Entry 3KYD (X-ray diffraction, 2.61 A resolution); this record covers chains A and D of the 3 polymer chains in the assembly.

# Chain A
Name: SUMO-activating enzyme subunit 1
Source organism: Homo sapiens
UniProtKB: Q9UBE0 (SAE1_HUMAN); numbering as in UniProt (aligned over 1-346)
Amino-acid sequence (346 residues; numbered 1 to 346; the number before each row is that of its first residue):
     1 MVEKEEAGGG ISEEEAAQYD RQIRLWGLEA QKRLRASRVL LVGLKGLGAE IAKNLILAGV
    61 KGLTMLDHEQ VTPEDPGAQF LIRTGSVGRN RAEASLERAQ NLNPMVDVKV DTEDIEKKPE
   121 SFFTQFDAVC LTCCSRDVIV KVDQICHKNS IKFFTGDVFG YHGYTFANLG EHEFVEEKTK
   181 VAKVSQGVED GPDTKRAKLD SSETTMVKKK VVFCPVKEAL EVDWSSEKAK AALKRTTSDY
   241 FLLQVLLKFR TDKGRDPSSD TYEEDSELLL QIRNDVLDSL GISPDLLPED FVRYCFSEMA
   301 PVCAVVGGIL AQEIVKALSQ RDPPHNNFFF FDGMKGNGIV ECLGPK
Unresolved in the structure: 1-24, 184-203, 346
UniProt features mapped onto this chain:
  - modified residue: Met1 (N-acetylmethionine), Val2 (N-acetylvaline), Ser12 (Phosphoserine), Lys198 (N6-acetyllysine)
  - mutagenesis: Arg21 (R21A: Abolishes ATP-dependent activation of SUMO proteins), Arg24 to Trp26 (Abolishes ATP-dependent activation of SUMO proteins)

# Chain D
Name: Small ubiquitin-related modifier 1
Source organism: Homo sapiens
UniProtKB: P63165 (SUMO1_HUMAN); residue numbers follow UniProt; this construct covers 1-96
Amino-acid sequence (115 residues; each row starts with the number of its first residue; numbers below 1 keep their minus sign (Met-18 is residue -18)):
   -18 MGSSHHHHHH SSGLVPRSHM SDQEAKPSTE DLGDKKEGEY IKLKVIGQDS SEIHFKVKMT
    42 THLKKLKESY CQRQGVPMNS LRFLFEGQRI ADNHTPKELG MEEEDVIEVY QEQCG
Unresolved in the structure: -18 to 19
Construct notes: expression tag (-18 to 0); engineered mutation Cys95 (Thr in P63165)
UniProt features mapped onto this chain:
  - region ((Microbial infection) Interaction with Tula hantavirus): Lys16 to Lys25, Lys37 to Met40
  - site: Phe36 (Interaction with PIAS2)
  - modified residue: Ser2 (N-acetylserine), Ser9 (Phosphoserine), Ser32 (Phosphoserine)
  - cross-link (Glycyl lysine isopeptide (Lys-Gly)): Lys7 (interchain with G-Cter in SUMO1), Lys16 (interchain with G-Cter in SUMO2), Lys17 (interchain with G-Cter in SUMO2), Lys23 (interchain with G-Cter in SUMO2), Lys25 (interchain with G-Cter in SUMO1), Lys37 (interchain with G-Cter in SUMO2), Lys39 (interchain with G-Cter in SUMO2), Lys45 (interchain with G-Cter in SUMO2), Lys46 (interchain with G-Cter in SUMO2)
  - mutagenesis: Phe36 (F36A: Abolishes binding to PIAS2)
Covalently attached groups: 5'-{[(3-aminopropyl)sulfonyl]amino}-5'-deoxyadenosine (VMX) linked to Gly96

# How chain A and chain D interact
Contacting residue pairs (9; chain A residue first):
  Thr179(A) - Asp30(D)  hydrogen bond (side chain-backbone)
  Thr179(A) - Ser32(D)
  Lys180(A) - Glu33(D)
  Val181(A) - Glu33(D)
  Val181(A) - His35(D)
  Ala182(A) - Glu33(D)
  Ala182(A) - Ile34(D)
  Ala182(A) - His35(D)
  Lys183(A) - His35(D)
Interface residues without a listed pair, chain D (6 interface residues in all): Ser31

# Summary
5 residues of chain A face 6 of chain D across their interface, with 1 hydrogen bond. Its one hydrogen-bonded
contact is Thr179(A)-Asp30(D). Covalently linked compound VMX: at Gly96(D). Curated annotation (UniProt) lists
4 mutagenesis sites on chain A; one mutagenesis site on chain D.
Chain A is SUMO-activating enzyme subunit 1 and chain D is Small ubiquitin-related modifier 1, both from Homo
sapiens; the structure, Human SUMO E1~SUMO1-AMP tetrahedral intermediate mimic, was determined by X-ray
diffraction (same publication as 3KYC).
